Entry 5NP9 (X-ray diffraction, 2.00 A resolution); this record covers chain A.

[Chain A]
Molecule: tRNA threonylcarbamoyladenosine biosynthesis protein TsaE
From: Bacillus subtilis
UniProt: O05515 (TSAE_BACSU); numbering as in UniProt (aligned over 1-158)
Amino-acid sequence (158 residues; row label = number of the first residue in the row):
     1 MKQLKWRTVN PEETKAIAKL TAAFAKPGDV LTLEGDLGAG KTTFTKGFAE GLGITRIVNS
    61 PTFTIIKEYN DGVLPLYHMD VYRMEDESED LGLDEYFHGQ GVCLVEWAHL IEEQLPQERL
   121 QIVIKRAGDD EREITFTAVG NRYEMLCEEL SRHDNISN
Not modelled in the structure: 88-89, 155-158
Bound ions: Mg2+: T42, E106 (together with ADP)
Ligand contacts: ADP (adenosine-5'-diphosphate): T8, V9, N10, P11, T14, D36, L37, G38, A39, G40, K41, T42, T43, E106, D130, R132
Curated features (UniProtKB/Swiss-Prot):
  - binding site (ATP): G38 to T43, D130
  - binding site (Mg(2+)): T42, E106
  - mutagenesis: K41 (K41A: Severely reduces ATPase activity and growth rate)

[Summary]
Ligands of chain A: ADP. T42 and E106 coordinate Mg2+. Curated annotation (UniProt) lists 7 ATP-binding
residues, Mg2+-binding residues T42 and E106 and one mutagenesis site.
Chain A is tRNA threonylcarbamoyladenosine biosynthesis protein TsaE (Bacillus subtilis); the structure,
Crystal structure of Bacillus subtilis YdiB in complex with ADP, was determined by X-ray diffraction,
deposited together with 5MVR.
